PDB entry 3IV9 | X-ray diffraction, 3.25 A resolution | chain A

# Chain A
Protein: Methionine synthase
Organism: Escherichia coli
Notes: EC 2.1.1.13; fragment: C-terminal activation complex
Reference sequence: P13009 (METH_ECOLI); numbering as in UniProt (aligned over 649-1227)
Amino-acid sequence (579 residues; each row starts with the number of its first residue):
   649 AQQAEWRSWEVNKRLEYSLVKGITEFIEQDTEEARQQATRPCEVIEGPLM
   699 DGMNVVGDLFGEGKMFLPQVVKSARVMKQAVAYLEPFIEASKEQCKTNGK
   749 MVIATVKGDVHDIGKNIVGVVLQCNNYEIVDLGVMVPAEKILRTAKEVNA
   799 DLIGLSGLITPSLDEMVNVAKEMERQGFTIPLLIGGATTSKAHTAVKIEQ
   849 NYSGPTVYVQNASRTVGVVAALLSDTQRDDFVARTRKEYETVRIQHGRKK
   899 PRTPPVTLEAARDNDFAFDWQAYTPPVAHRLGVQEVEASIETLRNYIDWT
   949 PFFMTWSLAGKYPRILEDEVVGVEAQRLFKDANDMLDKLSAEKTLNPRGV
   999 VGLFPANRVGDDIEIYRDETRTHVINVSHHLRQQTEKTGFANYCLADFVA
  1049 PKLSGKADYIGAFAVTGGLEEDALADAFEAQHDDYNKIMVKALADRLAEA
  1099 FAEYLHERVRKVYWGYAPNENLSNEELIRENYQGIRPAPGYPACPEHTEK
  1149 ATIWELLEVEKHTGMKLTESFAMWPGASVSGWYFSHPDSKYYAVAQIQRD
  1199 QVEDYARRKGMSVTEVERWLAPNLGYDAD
Not modelled in the structure: 649-650
Cystine bridges: C690-C743
Differences from the reference sequence: engineered mutation C690 (Ile in P13009), C743 (Gly in P13009)
Residues lining bound ligands: cobalamin (B12): I751, V758, H759, D760, I761, G762, K763, I765, V766, G802, L803, S804, L806, I807, T808, L831, I832, G833, G834, A835, T836, V857, Q858, N859, A860, T863, M952, T953, D1093, A1136, P1137, G1138, Y1139, P1140, H1145, K1148, A1170, M1171, P1173, G1174, A1175, S1176, V1177, S1178
Swiss-Prot annotation at these positions:
  - binding site (methylcob(III)alamin): E694, G756 to D760, S804, T808, A860
  - binding site (S-adenosyl-L-methionine): D946, R1134, Y1189, Y1190
  - mutagenesis: D757 (D757E: Decreases activity by about 70%; D757N: Decreases activity by about 45%), H759 (H759G: Loss of catalytic activity), S810 (S810A: Decreases activity by about 40%)
From the paper describing this entry:
  - binding site for cobalamin: H759, Y1139
  - conformationally variable residues: H759, Y1139

# In short
Bound to chain A: cobalamin. UniProt lists 9 methylcob(III)alamin-binding residues, 4
S-adenosyl-L-methionine-binding residues and 3 mutagenesis sites. The paper reports a binding site for
cobalamin at H759 and Y1139; conformational variability at H759 and Y1139.
Chain A is Methionine synthase (Escherichia coli); the structure, Structure of the B12-dependent Methionine
Synthase (MetH) C-teminal half in a "His-On" conformation, was determined by X-ray diffraction together with
3IVA from the same study.
